3GB3 - chains A and B; structure by X-ray diffraction, 1.75 A resolution.

[Chain A (and B)]
Protein: KillerRed
Organism: Anthomedusae sp. DC-2005
Notes: chain B of this document is another copy of the same molecule, construct and numbering; everything in this record applies to it too
Reference sequence: Q2TCH5 (Q2TCH5_9CNID); residue numbers follow UniProt; this construct covers 1-65, 68-237
Sequence (235 residues; numbered 1 to 237; 2 numbers in that range are skipped by the numbering (no residue carries them; nothing is unmodelled there); the number before each row is that of its first residue):
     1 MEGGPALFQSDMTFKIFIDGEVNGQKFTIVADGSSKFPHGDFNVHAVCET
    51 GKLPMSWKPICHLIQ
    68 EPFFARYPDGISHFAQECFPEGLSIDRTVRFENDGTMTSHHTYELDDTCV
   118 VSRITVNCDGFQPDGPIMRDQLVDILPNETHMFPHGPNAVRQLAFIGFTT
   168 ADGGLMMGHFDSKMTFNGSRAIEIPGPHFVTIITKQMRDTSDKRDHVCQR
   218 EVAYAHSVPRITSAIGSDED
Unresolved in the structure: 1, 234-237
Modified residues: Gln-65 ([2-(3-carbamoyl-1-imino-propyl)-4-(4-hydroxy-benzylidene)-5-oxo-4,5-dihydro-imidazol-1-yl]-acetic acid; CRQ)
From the paper describing this entry:
  - self-association interface (contacts with another copy of this molecule); pairs are residue here / residue on that copy: Glu-99/Arg-158 (salt bridge), Phe-162/Phe-162 (pi stacking), Ser-224
  - catalytic residues: Arg-94, Glu-218
  - contacts within the chain: Phe-14/Glu-68 (hydrophobic contact), Ile-16/Glu-68 (hydrophobic contact), Phe-42/Glu-68 (hydrophobic contact), Glu-68/Phe-70 (hydrophobic contact), Glu-68/Phe-71 (hydrophobic contact), Glu-68/Tyr-110 (hydrophobic contact), Glu-68/Ser-119 (water-mediated contact)
  - mutagenesis - P69K/I199S, Y74H/A82K/H195Y, A82K: decreased expression

[Interface between chain A and chain B]
Contacting residue pairs (66):
  Glu-99(A) with Arg-158(B), salt bridge
  Leu-143(A) with Phe-150(B), hydrophobic; Pro-194(B), hydrophobic; Arg-227(B)
  Pro-144(A) with Phe-196(B); Val-225(B); Arg-227(B)
  Asn-145(A) with His-148(B); Phe-196(B)
  Glu-146(A) with Glu-146(B); His-148(B), hydrogen bond (backbone-side chain); Phe-196(B); His-223(B), salt bridge; Val-225(B)
  His-148(A) with Asn-145(B); Glu-146(B), hydrogen bond (side chain-backbone); His-148(B); Phe-162(B)
  Phe-150(A) with Leu-143(B), hydrophobic; Leu-172(B), hydrophobic; Met-174(B), hydrophobic
  Pro-151(A) with Leu-172(B)
  Arg-158(A) with Glu-99(B), salt bridge
  Leu-160(A) with Phe-162(B)
  Ala-161(A) with Phe-162(B)
  Phe-162(A) with His-148(B); Leu-160(B); Ala-161(B); Phe-162(B), hydrophobic
  Leu-172(A) with Phe-150(B), hydrophobic
  Met-174(A) with Phe-150(B), hydrophobic
  Pro-194(A) with Leu-143(B), hydrophobic
  Phe-196(A) with Pro-144(B); Asn-145(B); Glu-146(B)
  Thr-198(A) with Val-225(B)
  Ile-200(A) with Val-225(B), hydrophobic; Pro-226(B); Ile-228(B)
  Lys-202(A) with Ile-228(B); Thr-229(B)
  Met-204(A) with Ala-231(B), hydrophobic
  Arg-217(A) with Ser-230(B), hydrogen bond (side chain-backbone); Gly-233(B)
  His-223(A) with Glu-146(B), salt bridge
  Val-225(A) with Pro-144(B), hydrophobic; Glu-146(B); Thr-198(B); Ile-200(B), hydrophobic
  Pro-226(A) with Ile-200(B)
  Arg-227(A) with Pro-144(B); Ile-200(B)
  Ile-228(A) with Ile-200(B); Thr-201(B); Lys-202(B); Arg-217(B)
  Thr-229(A) with Lys-202(B)
  Ser-230(A) with Arg-217(B), hydrogen bond (backbone-side chain)
  Ala-231(A) with Asn-43(B), hydrogen bond (backbone-side chain); Lys-202(B); Met-204(B), hydrophobic; Cys-215(B), hydrogen bond (backbone-side chain); Arg-217(B)
  Ile-232(A) with Asn-43(B); Cys-215(B), hydrophobic
  Gly-233(A) with Arg-217(B)
Also at the interface, not in a pair above, chain A (36 interface residues in all): Asn-43, His-176, Thr-201, Cys-215, Val-219
Also at the interface, not in a pair above, chain B (37 interface residues in all): Pro-151, Gln-203, Gln-216, Val-219, Ile-232

[Summary]
36 residues of chain A and 37 residues of chain B are in contact; the contacts include 6 hydrogen bonds and 4
salt bridges. Polar contacts include Glu-99(A)/Arg-158(B), Glu-146(A)/His-223(B) and Glu-146(A)/His-148(B).
From the paper: catalytic residues Arg-94(A) and Glu-218(A); P69K/I199S, Y74H/A82K/H195Y and A82K of chain A
reduce expression.
Chain A and chain B are both KillerRed (Anthomedusae sp. DC-2005); the structure, X-ray structure of
genetically encoded photosensitizer KillerRed in native form, was determined by X-ray diffraction together
with 3GL4 from the same study.
